Entry 2YNP (X-ray diffraction, 2.96 A resolution); this record covers chains A and P.

# Chain A
Molecule: Coatomer subunit beta'
Organism: Saccharomyces cerevisiae
Notes: fragment: wd40-repeat domain, residues 1-604
UniProtKB: P41811 (COPB2_YEAST); residues 1-604 here = UniProt positions 1-604
Amino-acid sequence (604 residues; row label = number of the first residue in the row):
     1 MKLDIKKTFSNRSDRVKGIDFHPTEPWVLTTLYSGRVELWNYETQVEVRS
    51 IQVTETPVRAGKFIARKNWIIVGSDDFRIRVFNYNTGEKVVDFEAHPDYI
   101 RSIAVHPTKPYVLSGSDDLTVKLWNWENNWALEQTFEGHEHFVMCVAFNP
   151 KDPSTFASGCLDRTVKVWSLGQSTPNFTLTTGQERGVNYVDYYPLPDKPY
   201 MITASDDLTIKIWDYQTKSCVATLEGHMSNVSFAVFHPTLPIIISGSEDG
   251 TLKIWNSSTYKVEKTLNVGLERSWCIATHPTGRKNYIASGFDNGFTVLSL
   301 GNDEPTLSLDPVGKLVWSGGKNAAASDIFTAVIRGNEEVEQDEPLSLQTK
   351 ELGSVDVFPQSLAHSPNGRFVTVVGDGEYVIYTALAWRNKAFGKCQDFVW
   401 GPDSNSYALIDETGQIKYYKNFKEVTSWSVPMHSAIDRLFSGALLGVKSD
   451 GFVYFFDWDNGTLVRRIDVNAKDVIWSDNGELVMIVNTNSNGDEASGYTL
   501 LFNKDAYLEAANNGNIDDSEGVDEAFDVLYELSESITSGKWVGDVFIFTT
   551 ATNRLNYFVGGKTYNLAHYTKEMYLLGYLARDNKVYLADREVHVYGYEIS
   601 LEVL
Not modelled in the structure: 602-604
Curated features (UniProtKB/Swiss-Prot):
  - modified residue: Ser326 (Phosphoserine)
From the paper describing this entry:
  - mutagenesis - D98A/D117A (K_D_ < 300 uM): abolished binding to RQEIIKTKLL
  - mutagenesis - D98A/D117A: abolished binding to Ktktn motif (chain P)

# Chain P
Molecule: Ktktn motif
Amino-acid sequence (8 residues; each row starts with the number of its first residue):
     1 CTFKTKTN

# Interface between chain A and chain P
Disulfides between the chains: Cys220(A)-Cys1(P)
Contacting residue pairs (14; chain A residue first):
  Arg15(A) with Asn8(P), hydrogen bond (side chain-backbone)
  Lys17(A) with Asn8(P), hydrogen bond
  Tyr33(A) with Thr7(P), hydrogen bond (side chain-backbone); Asn8(P)
  Arg59(A) with Thr7(P), hydrogen bond (side chain-backbone); Asn8(P)
  Tyr99(A) with Thr7(P)
  Arg101(A) with Lys6(P), hydrogen bond (side chain-backbone)
  Leu161(A) with Lys6(P)
  Arg185(A) with Lys4(P)
  Asn188(A) with Lys6(P), hydrogen bond
  Asp206(A) with Lys4(P), salt bridge; Lys6(P), salt bridge
  Trp274(A) with Asn8(P)
Interface residues without a listed pair, chain A (15 interface residues in all): Phe142, Met144, Asn230, Arg272

# Summary
The interface between chain A and chain P involves 15 residues on one side and 4 on the other, with 1
disulfide bond, 6 hydrogen bonds and 2 salt bridges. Among the polar pairs are Asp206(A)-Lys4(P),
Asp206(A)-Lys6(P) and Arg15(A)-Asn8(P). The paper reports that D98A/D117A of chain A abolish binding to
RQEIIKTKLL; D98A/D117A of chain A abolish binding to Ktktn motif (chain P).
Chain A is Coatomer subunit beta' (Saccharomyces cerevisiae) and chain P is Ktktn motif; the structure, yeast
betaprime COP 1-604 with KTKTN motif, was determined by X-ray diffraction, deposited together with 2YNN and
2YNO.
